PDB entry 8Y0E | electron microscopy, 3.00 A resolution | chains B and C of the 9 polymer chains in the assembly

== Chain B ==
Protein: DNA-directed RNA polymerase subunit beta
From: African swine fever virus
Notes: EC 2.7.7.6
UniProtKB: A0A2X0RU95 (A0A2X0RU95_ASF); numbering as in UniProt (aligned over 1-1242)
Chain sequence (1242 residues; each row starts with the number of its first residue):
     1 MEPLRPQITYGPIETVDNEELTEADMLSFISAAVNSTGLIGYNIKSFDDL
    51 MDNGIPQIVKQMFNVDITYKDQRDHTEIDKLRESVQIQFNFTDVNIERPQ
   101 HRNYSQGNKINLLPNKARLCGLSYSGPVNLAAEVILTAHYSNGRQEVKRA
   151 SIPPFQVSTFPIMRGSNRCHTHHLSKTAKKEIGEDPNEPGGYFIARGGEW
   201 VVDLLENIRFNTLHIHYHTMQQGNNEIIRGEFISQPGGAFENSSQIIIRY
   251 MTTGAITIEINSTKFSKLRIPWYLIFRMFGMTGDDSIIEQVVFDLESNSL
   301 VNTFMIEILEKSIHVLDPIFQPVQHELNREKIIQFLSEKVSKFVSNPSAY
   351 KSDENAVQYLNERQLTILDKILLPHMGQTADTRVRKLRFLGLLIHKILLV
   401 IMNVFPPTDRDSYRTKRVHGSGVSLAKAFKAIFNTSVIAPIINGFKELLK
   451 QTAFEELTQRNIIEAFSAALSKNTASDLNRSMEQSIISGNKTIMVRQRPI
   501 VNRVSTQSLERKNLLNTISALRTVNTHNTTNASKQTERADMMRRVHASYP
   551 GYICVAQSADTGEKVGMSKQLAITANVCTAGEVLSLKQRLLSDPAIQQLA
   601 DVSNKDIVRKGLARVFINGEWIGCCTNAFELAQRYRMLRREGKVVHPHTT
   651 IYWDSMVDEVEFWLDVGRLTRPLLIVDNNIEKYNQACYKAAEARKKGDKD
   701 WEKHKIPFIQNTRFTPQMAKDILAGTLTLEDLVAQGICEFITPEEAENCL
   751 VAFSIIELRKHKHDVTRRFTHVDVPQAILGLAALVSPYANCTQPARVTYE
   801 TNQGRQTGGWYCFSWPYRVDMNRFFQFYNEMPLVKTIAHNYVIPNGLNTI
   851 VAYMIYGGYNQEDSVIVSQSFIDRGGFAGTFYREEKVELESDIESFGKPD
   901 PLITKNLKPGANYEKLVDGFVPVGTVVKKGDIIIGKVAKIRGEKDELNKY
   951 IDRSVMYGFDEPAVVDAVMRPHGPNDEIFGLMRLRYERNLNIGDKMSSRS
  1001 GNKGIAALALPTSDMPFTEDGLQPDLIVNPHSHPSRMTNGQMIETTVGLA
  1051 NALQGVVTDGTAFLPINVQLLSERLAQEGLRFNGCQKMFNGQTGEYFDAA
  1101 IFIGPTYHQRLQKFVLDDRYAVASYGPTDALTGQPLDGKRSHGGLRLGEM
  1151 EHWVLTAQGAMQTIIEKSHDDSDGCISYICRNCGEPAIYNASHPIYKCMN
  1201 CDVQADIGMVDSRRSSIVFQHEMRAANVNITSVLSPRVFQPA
Unresolved in the structure: 1-7, 490-502, 529-536, 938-951
Ion coordination: Zn2+: Cys1180, Cys1183, Cys1198, Cys1201

== Chain C ==
Protein: DNA-directed RNA polymerase RPB3-11 homolog
From: African swine fever virus
UniProtKB: A0A2X0RUE7 (A0A2X0RUE7_ASF); residues 1-359 here = UniProt positions 1-359
Chain sequence (359 residues; row label = number of the first residue in the row):
     1 MEKIFQNVEIKPFLIDFSNLFIKNAAKKLFQLEEQLPLVPVNVVMDFKGI
    51 SRAAVHGLSRVLQDEIPNYMLDIKPGGYKIEDSTDLFMTEQFIRNRINFI
   101 PIYAKNETLVFALRSLNNSCEVKTIYSRDLIQVAGPKLKYPIFNPTFEIG
   151 FLQPGKSLIIEDIYIKKGIGRKHAAFNLAVKTHFSHLDIEQYPTDKKEYM
   201 ALSGYKQSSMTSDPRHHRLGLCFPAVPLPHINQAVRTYLKNACRIIIGRI
   251 QSIQKIYENFEEPQPELVLFSMDEEKTKAIITIKDETHTIGNLLKTYIYE
   301 MIPDISFVGYQCVPHKQEMVLTIIHKASQEDLITLLEKSIQNIIQTFQIL
   351 EKNVDELIA
Unresolved in the structure: 1

== How chain B and chain C interact ==
Contacting residue pairs (92):
  Phe813(B) - Phe87(C)
  Trp815(B) - Leu86(C)
  Trp815(B) - Phe87(C)
  Trp815(B) - Thr89(C)
  Pro816(B) - Leu86(C)  hydrophobic
  Pro816(B) - Phe87(C)
  Tyr817(B) - Phe87(C)
  Phe827(B) - Thr89(C)
  Phe827(B) - Gln91(C)
  Phe827(B) - Phe92(C)  hydrophobic
  Tyr828(B) - Phe92(C)
  Tyr828(B) - Arg96(C)
  Tyr859(B) - Pro314(C)
  Ser870(B) - Ala174(C)
  Ser870(B) - Asn177(C)
  Asp873(B) - Asn95(C)
  Asp873(B) - Phe99(C)
  Asp873(B) - His173(C)
  Asp873(B) - Ala174(C)  hydrogen bond (side chain-backbone)
  Arg874(B) - Asn95(C)
  Arg874(B) - Phe99(C)
  Arg874(B) - Asn177(C)
  Gly879(B) - Gln91(C)  hydrogen bond (backbone-side chain)
  Thr880(B) - Gln91(C)
  Val923(B) - Ile80(C)  hydrophobic
  Glu987(B) - Gln91(C)
  Arg988(B) - Gln91(C)
  Asn989(B) - Gln91(C)
  Leu1008(B) - Pro314(C)  hydrophobic
  Thr1012(B) - Gln63(C)
  Thr1012(B) - Asp64(C)
  Thr1012(B) - Asn177(C)  hydrogen bond
  Thr1012(B) - Lys181(C)  hydrogen bond (backbone-side chain)
  Ser1013(B) - Arg60(C)  hydrogen bond (backbone-side chain)
  Ser1013(B) - Gln63(C)
  Ser1013(B) - Asp64(C)  hydrogen bond
  Asp1014(B) - Arg60(C)  salt bridge
  Asp1014(B) - His288(C)
  Met1015(B) - Lys181(C)
  Phe1017(B) - His56(C)
  Phe1017(B) - Lys181(C)
  Phe1017(B) - Phe184(C)  hydrophobic
  Glu1019(B) - Thr182(C)
  Glu1019(B) - His183(C)  hydrogen bond (backbone-side chain)
  Glu1019(B) - Phe184(C)
  Asp1020(B) - Thr182(C)
  Gly1021(B) - Lys181(C)
  Gln1023(B) - Lys181(C)  hydrogen bond
  Arg1081(B) - Thr194(C)
  Arg1081(B) - Tyr199(C)
  Arg1081(B) - Met200(C)  hydrogen bond (side chain-backbone)
  Arg1081(B) - Leu202(C)  hydrogen bond (side chain-backbone)
  Arg1081(B) - Ser203(C)  hydrogen bond (side chain-backbone)
  Phe1082(B) - Met200(C)  hydrophobic
  Asn1083(B) - Met200(C)
  Lys1087(B) - Gln191(C)  hydrogen bond
  Lys1087(B) - Ser203(C)  hydrogen bond (side chain-backbone)
  Lys1087(B) - Gly204(C)
  Lys1087(B) - Tyr205(C)
  Phe1089(B) - Phe184(C)
  Phe1089(B) - His186(C)
  Phe1089(B) - Tyr205(C)
  Gly1091(B) - His56(C)  hydrogen bond (backbone-side chain)
  Gly1091(B) - Arg60(C)  hydrogen bond (backbone-side chain)
  Gln1092(B) - His56(C)
  Gln1092(B) - Arg60(C)
  Gln1092(B) - His288(C)
  Thr1093(B) - His56(C)
  Thr1093(B) - Asn292(C)
  Thr1093(B) - Tyr310(C)
  Gly1094(B) - Arg52(C)
  Gly1094(B) - His56(C)
  Gly1094(B) - Phe184(C)
  Glu1095(B) - Arg52(C)
  Glu1095(B) - Ser209(C)
  Tyr1096(B) - His186(C)
  Tyr1096(B) - Ile189(C)
  Tyr1096(B) - Ser203(C)
  Tyr1096(B) - Tyr205(C)  hydrophobic
  Tyr1096(B) - Gln207(C)  hydrogen bond (side chain-backbone)
  Tyr1096(B) - Ser208(C)
  Tyr1096(B) - Ser209(C)  hydrogen bond (backbone-side chain)
  Tyr1096(B) - Ser212(C)  hydrogen bond
  Phe1097(B) - Ser203(C)
  Asp1098(B) - Leu202(C)
  Asp1098(B) - Ser203(C)  hydrogen bond (backbone-backbone)
  Asp1098(B) - Ser208(C)  hydrogen bond
  Asp1098(B) - Ser209(C)  hydrogen bond (side chain-backbone)
  Ala1099(B) - Ala201(C)
  Ala1100(B) - Ala201(C)  hydrogen bond (backbone-backbone)
  Ala1100(B) - Leu202(C)
  Ala1100(B) - Ser203(C)
Also at the interface, not in a pair above, chain B (46 interface residues in all): Gly875, Tyr882, Gly924, Pro1011, Asn1090
Also at the interface, not in a pair above, chain C (47 interface residues in all): Glu65, Arg171, Lys172, Ser185, Lys197, Met210, Thr287

== In short ==
46 residues of chain B face 47 of chain C across their interface; the contacts include 22 hydrogen bonds and 1
salt bridge. Polar contacts include Asp1014(B)-Arg60(C), Asp873(B)-Ala174(C) and Gly879(B)-Gln91(C).
Cys1180(B), Cys1183(B), Cys1198(B) and Cys1201(B) coordinate Zn2+.
Here chain B is DNA-directed RNA polymerase subunit beta and chain C is DNA-directed RNA polymerase RPB3-11
homolog, both from African swine fever virus. Entry 8Y0E (ASFV RNAP M1249L C-tail occupied complex4 (MCOC4))
was determined by electron microscopy together with 8XX4, 8XX5, 8XXP, 8XXT and 8XY6 from the same study.
